PDB entry 1AWS | X-ray diffraction, 2.55 A resolution | chains A and B

Chain A:
Molecule: Cyclophilin A
From: Homo sapiens
Notes: EC 5.2.1.8; engineered mutation(s): SELENO-METHIONINE SUBSTITUTED
Reference sequence: P62937 (PPIA_HUMAN); residues 1002-1165 here correspond to UniProt positions 1-164 (UniProt number = residue number - 1001)
Chain sequence (164 residues; each row starts with the number of its first residue):
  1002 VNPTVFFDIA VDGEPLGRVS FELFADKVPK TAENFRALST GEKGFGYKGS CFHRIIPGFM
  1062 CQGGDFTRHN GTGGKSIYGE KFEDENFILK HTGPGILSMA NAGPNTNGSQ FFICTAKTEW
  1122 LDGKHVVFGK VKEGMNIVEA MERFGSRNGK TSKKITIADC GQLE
Construct notes: modified residue (1061, 1100, 1136, 1142)
Modified positions: Mse1061, Mse1100, Mse1136, Mse1142 (selenomethionine; parent Met)

Chain B:
Molecule: Peptide from the HIV-1 capsid protein
Chain sequence (6 residues; row label = number of the first residue in the row):
     1 HAGPIA

Chain A / chain B interface:
Residue-residue contacts (22):
  Arg1055(A) with Pro4(B), hydrogen bond (side chain-backbone)
  Phe1060(A) with Pro4(B); Ile5(B); Ala6(B)
  Gln1063(A) with Ala2(B), hydrogen bond (side chain-backbone); Gly3(B)
  Gly1072(A) with His1(B); Ala2(B), hydrogen bond (backbone-backbone)
  Ala1101(A) with Ala2(B); Gly3(B); Pro4(B)
  Asn1102(A) with Ala2(B); Gly3(B), hydrogen bond (backbone-backbone)
  Ala1103(A) with His1(B); Ala2(B), hydrophobic
  Gln1111(A) with Ala2(B)
  Phe1113(A) with Pro4(B), hydrophobic
  Trp1121(A) with Ile5(B), hydrogen bond (side chain-backbone); Ala6(B)
  Leu1122(A) with Pro4(B), hydrophobic; Ile5(B)
  His1126(A) with Pro4(B)
Other interface residues (no listed pair), chain A (14 interface residues in all): Mse1061, Asn1071

In short:
Chain A and chain B form an interface of 14 and 6 residues respectively; the contacts include 5 hydrogen
bonds. Polar contacts include Arg1055(A)-Pro4(B), Gln1063(A)-Ala2(B) and Trp1121(A)-Ile5(B).
Chain A is Cyclophilin A (Homo sapiens) and chain B is Peptide from the HIV-1 capsid protein; the structure,
Secypa complexed with hagpia (pseudo-SYMMETRIC monomer), was determined by X-ray diffraction (same publication
as 1AWQ, 1AWR, 1AWT, 1AWU and 1AWV).
